Entry 9CZK (electron microscopy, 3.50 A resolution); this record covers chains C and F of the 8 polymer chains in the assembly.

== Chain C ==
Name: Isoform 5 of Calcium-activated potassium channel subunit alpha-1
From: Homo sapiens
Reference sequence: Q12791 (KCMA1_HUMAN), isoform Q12791-5; residues 1-1056 here correspond to UniProt positions 66-1121 (UniProt number = residue number + 65)
Chain sequence (1056 residues; each row starts with the number of its first residue):
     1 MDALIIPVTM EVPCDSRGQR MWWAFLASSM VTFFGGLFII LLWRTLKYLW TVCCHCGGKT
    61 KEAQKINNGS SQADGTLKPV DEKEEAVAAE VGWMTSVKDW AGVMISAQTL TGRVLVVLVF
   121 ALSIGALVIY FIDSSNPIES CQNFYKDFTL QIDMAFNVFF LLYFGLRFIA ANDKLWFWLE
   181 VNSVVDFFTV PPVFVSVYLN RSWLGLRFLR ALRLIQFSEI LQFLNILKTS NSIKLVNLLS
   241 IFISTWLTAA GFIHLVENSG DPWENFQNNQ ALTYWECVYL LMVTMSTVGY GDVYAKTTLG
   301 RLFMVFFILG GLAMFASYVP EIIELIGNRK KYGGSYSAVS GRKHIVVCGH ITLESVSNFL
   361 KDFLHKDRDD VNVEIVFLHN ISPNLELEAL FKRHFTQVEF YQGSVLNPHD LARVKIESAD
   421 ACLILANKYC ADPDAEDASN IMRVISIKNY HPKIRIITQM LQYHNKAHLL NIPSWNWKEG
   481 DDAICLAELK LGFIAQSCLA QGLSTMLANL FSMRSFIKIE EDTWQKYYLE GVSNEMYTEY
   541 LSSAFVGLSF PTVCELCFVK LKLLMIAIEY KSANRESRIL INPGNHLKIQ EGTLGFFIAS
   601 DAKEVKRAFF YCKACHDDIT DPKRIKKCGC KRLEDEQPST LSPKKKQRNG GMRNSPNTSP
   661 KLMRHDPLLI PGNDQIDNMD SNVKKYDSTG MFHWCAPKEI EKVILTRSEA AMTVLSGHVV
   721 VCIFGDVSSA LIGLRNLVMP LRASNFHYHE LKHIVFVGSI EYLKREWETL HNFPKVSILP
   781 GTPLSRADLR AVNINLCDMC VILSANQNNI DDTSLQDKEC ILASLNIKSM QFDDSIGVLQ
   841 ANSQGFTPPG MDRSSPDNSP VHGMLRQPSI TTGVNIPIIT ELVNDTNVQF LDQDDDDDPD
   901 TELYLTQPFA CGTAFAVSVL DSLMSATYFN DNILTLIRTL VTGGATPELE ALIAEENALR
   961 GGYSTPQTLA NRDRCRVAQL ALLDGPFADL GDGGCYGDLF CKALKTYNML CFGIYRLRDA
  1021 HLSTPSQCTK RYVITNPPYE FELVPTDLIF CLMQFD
Unresolved in the structure: 1-20, 55-92, 570-576, 616-682, 834-870
Metal / ion sites: K+ site 1: Thr287, Val288 (shared with 2 residues of chain A; 2 residues of chain B; 2 residues of chain D); K+ site 2: Val288, Gly289 (shared with 2 residues of chain A; 2 residues of chain B; 2 residues of chain D)
UniProt features mapped onto this chain:
  - region: Leu491 to Phe511 (Segment S7), Leu548 to Ile568 (Segment S8), Cys612 to His616 (Heme-binding motif)
  - motif: Thr287 to Tyr290 (Selectivity for potassium)
  - binding site (Mg(2+)): Glu374, Gln397, Glu399
  - lipidation (S-palmitoyl cysteine): Cys53, Cys54, Cys56

== Chain F ==
Name: Large-conductance Ca2+-activated K+ channel beta2 subunit, Calcium-activated potassium channel subunit beta-4
From: Homo sapiens
Notes: fragment: N-terminal 45 residues of kcnmb2 ligated to kcnmb4 (devoid of N terminal first 15 residues)
Reference sequence: chimeric construct of B5BNX0, Q86W47: residues 2-44 from B5BNX0 (B5BNX0_HUMAN) positions 2-44 (same numbers); residues 45-240 from Q86W47 positions 15-210 (UniProt number = residue number - 30)
Chain sequence (239 residues; each row starts with the number of its first residue):
     2 FIWTSGRTSS SYRHDEKRNI YQKIRDHDLL DKRKTVTALK AGEDKSIRLG LFLIISGVVS
    62 LFIFGFCWLS PALQDLQATE ANCTVLSVQQ IGEVFECTFT CGADCRGTSQ YPCVQVYVNN
   122 SESNSRALLH SDEHQLLTNP KCSYIPPCKR ENQKNLESVM NWQQYWKDEI GSQPFTCYFN
   182 QHQRPDDVLL HRTHDEIVLL HCFLWPLVTF VVGVLIVVLT ICAKSLAVKA EAMKKRKFS
Unresolved in the structure: 2-23, 236-240
Disulfides: Cys84-Cys178, Cys98-Cys149, Cys102-Cys106, Cys114-Cys143
UniProt features mapped onto this chain:
  - glycosylation (N-linked (GlcNAc...) asparagine): Asn83, Asn120

== Chain C / chain F interface ==
Pairs across the interface (11):
  Val128(C) with Phe63(F), hydrophobic
  Phe131(C) with Phe67(F), hydrophobic
  Ser135(C) with Phe67(F); Ser71(F), hydrogen bond
  Glu139(C) with Gln184(F), hydrogen bond
  Gln142(C) with His183(F), hydrogen bond
  Phe144(C) with Leu74(F), hydrophobic
  Trp275(C) with Phe67(F), hydrophobic
  Lys366(C) with Leu30(F); Asp32(F)
  Thr396(C) with Thr38(F)
Interface residues without a listed pair, chain C (11 interface residues in all): Asn136, Phe395
Interface residues without a listed pair, chain F (12 interface residues in all): Lys41, Gln75, Gln78

== Summary ==
11 residues of chain C and 12 residues of chain F are in contact; the contacts include 3 hydrogen bonds. Among
the polar pairs are Ser135(C)-Ser71(F), Glu139(C)-Gln184(F) and Gln142(C)-His183(F). Thr287(C) and Val288(C)
form the K+ site 1. UniProt lists 3 Mg2+-binding residues on chain C.
Here chain C is Isoform 5 of Calcium-activated potassium channel subunit alpha-1 and chain F is
Large-conductance Ca2+-activated K+ channel beta2 subunit, Calcium-activated potassium channel subunit beta-4,
both from Homo sapiens. Entry 9CZK (Ca2+ free hSlo1 + beta2N-beta4 channel in nanodisc) was determined by
electron microscopy (same publication as 9CZH, 9CZJ, 9CZM, 9CZO, 9CZQ, 9D18 and 9D19).
